PDB entry 1FGZ | X-ray diffraction, 2.05 A resolution | chain A

Chain A:
Protein: GRP1
From: Mus musculus
Notes: fragment: pleckstrin homology domain (residues 261 - 387)
Reference sequence: O08967 (CYH3_MOUSE); numbering as in UniProt (aligned over 261-387)
Sequence (127 residues; numbered 261 to 387; the number before each row is that of its first residue):
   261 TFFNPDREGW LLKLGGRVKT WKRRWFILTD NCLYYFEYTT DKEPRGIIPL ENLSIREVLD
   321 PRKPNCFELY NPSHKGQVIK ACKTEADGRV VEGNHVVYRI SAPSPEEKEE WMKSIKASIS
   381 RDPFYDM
Construct notes: conflict Leu319 (Glu in O08967); modified residue (372, 387)
Modified positions: Mse372 (selenomethionine; parent Met); Mse387 (selenomethionine; parent Met)
UniProt features mapped onto this chain:
  - binding site (a 1,2-diacyl-sn-glycero-3-phospho-(1D-myo-inositol-3,4,5-trisphosphate)): Lys273 to Thr280, Arg284, Tyr295, Arg305, Asn354

In short:
UniProt lists 12 residues binding 1,2-diacyl-sn-glycero-3-phospho-(1D-myo-inositol-3,4,5-trisphosphate).
Chain A is GRP1 (Mus musculus); the structure, GRP1 ph domain (unliganded), was determined by X-ray
diffraction, deposited together with 1FGY.
